PDB entry 3WRX | X-ray diffraction, 2.50 A resolution | chains A and C

[Chain A]
Protein: Tm-1 protein
Organism: Solanum lycopersicum
Reference sequence: A7M6E7 (A7M6E7_SOLLC); residue numbers follow UniProt; this construct covers 1-431
Sequence (431 residues; each row starts with the number of its first residue):
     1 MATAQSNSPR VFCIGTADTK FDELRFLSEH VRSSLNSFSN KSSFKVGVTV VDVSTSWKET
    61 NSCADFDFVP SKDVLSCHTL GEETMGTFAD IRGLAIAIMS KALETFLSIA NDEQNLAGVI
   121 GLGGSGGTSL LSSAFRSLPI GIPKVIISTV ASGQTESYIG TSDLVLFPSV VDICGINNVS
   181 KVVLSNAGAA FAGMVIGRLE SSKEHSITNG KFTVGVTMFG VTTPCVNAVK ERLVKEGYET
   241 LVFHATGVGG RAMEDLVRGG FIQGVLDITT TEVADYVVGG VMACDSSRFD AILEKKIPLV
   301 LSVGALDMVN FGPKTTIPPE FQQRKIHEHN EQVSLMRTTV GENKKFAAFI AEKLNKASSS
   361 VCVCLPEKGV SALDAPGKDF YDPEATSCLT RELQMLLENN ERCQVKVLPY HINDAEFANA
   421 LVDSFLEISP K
Disordered / not traced: 1-7, 42-44, 202-210
Ion coordination: Cs+ site 1: N36, S37, S39, K41; Cs+ site 2: S37, F38, S39, N40 (shared with 3 residues of chain B); Cs+ site 3: S76, H78; Mg2+: M85, G86 (shared with N978(C), Y981(C), G983(C) of chain C); Cs+ site 4: T271, D275, M308, N310; Cs+ site 5: L397, N400, C403
Small-molecule neighbours: ATP-gamma-S (AGS; phosphothiophosphoric acid-adenylate ester): T16, D18, T19, K20, S54, T55, S56, I91, R92, A95, I96, G123, G124, S125, G126, G127
Curated features (UniProtKB/Swiss-Prot):
  - binding site (ATP): D18 to K20, T55, R92, G124 to G127
  - natural variant: I91 (I91T: Greater ability to inhibit tomato mosaic virus (ToMV/TMV) RNA replication and to bind ToMV replication proteins)
What the authors report for this chain:
  - binding site for ATP-gamma-S: T16, D18, K20, T55, S56, R92, G124 to G127
  - conformationally variable residues (order/disorder transition): L80 to A89

[Chain C]
Protein: Replicase large subunit
Organism: Tomato mosaic virus (strain L)
Notes: EC 2.1.1.-, 2.7.7.-, 2.7.7.48, 3.6.4.13
Reference sequence: P03587 (RDRP_TOML); residues 666-1116 here = UniProt positions 666-1116
Sequence (451 residues; numbered 666 to 1116; the number before each row is that of its first residue):
   666 SYTRSEEIES LEQFHMATAS SLIHKQMCSI VYTGPLKVQQ MKNFIDSLVA SLSAAVSNLV
   726 KILKDTAAID LETRQKFGVL DVASKRWLVK PSAKNHAWGV VETHARKYHV ALLEHDEFGI
   786 ITCDNWRRVA VSSESVVYSD MAKLRTLRRL LKDGEPHVSS AKVVLVDGVP GCGKTKEILS
   846 RVNFEEDLIL VPGRQAAEMI RRRANASGII VATKDNVRTV DSFLMNYGKG ARCQFKRLFI
   906 DEGLMLHTGC VNFLVEMSLC DIAYVYGDTQ QIPYINRVTG FPYPAHFAKL EVDEVETRRT
   966 TLRCPADVTH FLNQRYEGHV MCTSSEKKSV SQEMVSGAAS INPVSKPLKG KILTFTQSDK
  1026 EALLSRGYAD VHTVHEVQGE TYADVSLVRL TPTPVSIIAR DSPHVLVSLS RHTKSLKYYT
  1086 VVMDPLVSII RDLERVSSYL LDMYKVDAGT Q
Disordered / not traced: 666-669, 731-740, 1114-1116
Ion coordination: Cs+ site 1: E677, H680; Cs+ site 2: S685, I688; Mg2+ site 1: T840 (together with ATP-gamma-S); Mg2+ site 2: N978, Y981, G983 (shared with M85(A), G86(A) of chain A); Cs+ site 3: L1013, G1015
Small-molecule neighbours:
  - ATP-gamma-S (AGS; phosphothiophosphoric acid-adenylate ester), molecule 1: V834, P835, G836, C837, G838, K839, T840, K841, R868, E907, Q936, L967, R968, G1044, T1046, R1076, T1078
  - ATP-gamma-S (AGS), molecule 2: D1097, R1100, V1101
Curated features (UniProtKB/Swiss-Prot):
  - binding site (ATP): G836 to K841, R868, L967, R968, R1076, D1097 to R1100
  - mutagenesis: Q979 (Q979D/K: Overcome tomato Tm-1-mediated resistance (AC A7M6E7) thus leading to increased infectivity in resistant tomato plants ...), D1097 (D1097V: In ToMV1-2; overcome tomato Tm-1-mediated resistance thus leading to increased infectivity in resistant tomato plants; when associated with Q-1100), R1100 (R1100Q: In ToMV1-2; overcome tomato Tm-1-mediated resistance thus leading to increased infectivity in resistant tomato plants; when associated with V-1097)
What the authors report for this chain:
  - binding site for ATP-gamma-S: D1097, R1100
  - conformationally variable residues (side-chain flip): K839, R980
  - contacts within the chain: K839-D933 (hydrogen bond), D933-Q935 (hydrogen bond), Q935-R980 (hydrogen bond)
  - mutagenesis - Q979E/H984Y: decreased binding to Tm-1 protein (chain A) (from molecular simulation)

[Interface between chain A and chain C]
Residue-residue contacts (49; chain A residue first):
  T19(A) with R1100(C)
  T55(A) with V1101(C); S1102(C), hydrogen bond (backbone-backbone)
  S56(A) with R1100(C); S1102(C)
  W57(A) with K993(C); E1099(C), hydrogen bond (side chain-backbone); R1100(C), hydrogen bond (backbone-backbone); V1101(C); S1102(C)
  K72(A) with Y1104(C)
  L75(A) with L1105(C); M1108(C), hydrophobic
  L80(A) with H984(C); M986(C), hydrophobic; M1108(C); Y1109(C), hydrophobic
  G81(A) with H984(C), hydrogen bond (backbone-side chain)
  T84(A) with H984(C), hydrogen bond
  M85(A) with Y981(C); E982(C); G983(C), hydrogen bond (backbone-backbone); H984(C), hydrogen bond (backbone-side chain)
  G86(A) with N978(C); Y981(C); E982(C)
  T87(A) with Q979(C); R980(C); Y981(C); E982(C)
  F88(A) with Q979(C), hydrogen bond (backbone-side chain)
  A89(A) with Q979(C); R1065(C), hydrogen bond (backbone-side chain)
  D90(A) with Q979(C); R1065(C)
  I91(A) with H975(C), hydrogen bond (backbone-side chain); Q979(C); I1094(C); D1097(C); L1098(C), hydrophobic; V1101(C), hydrophobic
  L94(A) with H975(C); N978(C); Q979(C); Y1109(C)
  A95(A) with H975(C); L1105(C)
  I98(A) with M1108(C), hydrophobic; Y1109(C)
Interface residues without a listed pair, chain A (20 interface residues in all): E59
Interface residues without a listed pair, chain C (24 interface residues in all): F976, S1103
From the paper, about this interface:
  - residue pairs: T55(A)-S1102(C), W57(A)-R1100(C), T84(A)-H984(C) (hydrogen bond), M85(A)-G983(C), M85(A)-H984(C) (hydrogen bond), F88(A)-Q979(C) (hydrogen bond), A89(A)-R1065(C) (hydrogen bond), D90(A)-R1065(C), I91(A)-H975(C) (hydrogen bond)
  - interface residues, chain A: E59(A), K72(A), L75(A), L80(A), G81(A), T87(A), I91(A), L94(A), A95(A), I98(A)
  - hot spots on chain A (mutagenesis) - I91T: increased binding to Replicase large subunit (chain C)
  - interface residues, chain C: H975(C), F976(C), N978(C), I1094(C), D1097(C), L1098(C), E1099(C), V1101(C), S1102(C), Y1104(C), L1105(C), M1108(C), Y1109(C)

[In short]
The interface between chain A and chain C involves 20 residues on one side and 24 on the other, with 10
hydrogen bonds. Polar pairs include W57(A)-E1099(C), G81(A)-H984(C) and T84(A)-H984(C). The paper describes
contacts between T55(A) and S1102(C), W57(A) and R1100(C) and M85(A) and G983(C) among others; hydrogen bonds
between T84(A) and H984(C), M85(A) and H984(C) and F88(A) and Q979(C) among others. From the paper: a binding
site for ATP-gamma-S at T16(A), D18(A) and D1097(C) among others; Q979E/H984Y of chain C reduce binding to
Tm-1 protein (chain A).
Here chain A is Tm-1 protein (Solanum lycopersicum) and chain C is Replicase large subunit (Tomato mosaic
virus (strain L)). Entry 3WRX (Crystal structure of helicase complex 1) was determined by X-ray diffraction
together with 3WRV and 3WRW from the same study.
